PDB entry 1UVM | X-ray diffraction, 2.00 A resolution | chains A and D

Chain A:
Molecule: RNA-directed RNA polymerase
From: Pseudomonas phage phi6
Notes: EC 2.7.7.48
Reference sequence: P11124 (RDRP_BPPH6); residues 1-664 here correspond to UniProt positions 2-665 (UniProt number = residue number + 1)
Amino-acid sequence (664 residues; row label = number of the first residue in the row):
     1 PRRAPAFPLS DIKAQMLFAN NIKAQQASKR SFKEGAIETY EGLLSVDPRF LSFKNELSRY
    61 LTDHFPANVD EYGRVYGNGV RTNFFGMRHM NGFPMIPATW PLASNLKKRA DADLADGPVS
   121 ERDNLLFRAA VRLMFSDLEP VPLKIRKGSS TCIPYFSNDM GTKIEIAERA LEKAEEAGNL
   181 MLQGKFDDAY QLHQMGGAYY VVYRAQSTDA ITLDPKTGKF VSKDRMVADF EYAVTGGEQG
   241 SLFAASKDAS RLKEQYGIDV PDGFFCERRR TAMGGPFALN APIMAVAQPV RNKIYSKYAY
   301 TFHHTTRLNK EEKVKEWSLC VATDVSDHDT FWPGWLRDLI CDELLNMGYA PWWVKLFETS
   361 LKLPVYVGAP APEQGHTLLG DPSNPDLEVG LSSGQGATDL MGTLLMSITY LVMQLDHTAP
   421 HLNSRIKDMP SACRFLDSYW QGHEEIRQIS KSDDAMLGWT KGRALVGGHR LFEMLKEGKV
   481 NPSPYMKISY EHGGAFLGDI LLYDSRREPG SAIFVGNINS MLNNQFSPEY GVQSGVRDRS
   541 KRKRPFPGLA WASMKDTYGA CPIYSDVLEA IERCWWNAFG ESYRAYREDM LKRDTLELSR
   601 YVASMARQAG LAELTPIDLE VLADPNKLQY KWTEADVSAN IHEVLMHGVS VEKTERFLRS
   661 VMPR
Differences from the reference sequence: conflict Met456 (Ile457 in P11124)
Metal / ion sites: Mn2+: Asp454, Glu491, Ala495
Swiss-Prot annotation at these positions:
  - binding site (Mg(2+)): Asp453, Tyr490, Gly494

Chain D:
Molecule: 5-nt RNA strand
Sequence (5 nucleotides; each row starts with the number of its first residue):
     3 UUUCC

Chain A / chain D interface:
Contacting residue pairs - 27 pairs, chain A then chain D:
  Lys23(A) with U4(D), base contact; U5(D), base contact
  Ala27(A) with U5(D), base contact
  Arg30(A) with U4(D), base contact; U5(D), hydrogen bond to the base
  Ser149(A) with C7(D), hydrogen bond to the phosphate
  Ser150(A) with U5(D), sugar contact
  Phe156(A) with U5(D), base contact
  Asn158(A) with U3(D), base contact; U4(D), base contact
  Tyr200(A) with U5(D), base contact
  Val202(A) with U5(D), sugar contact
  Arg204(A) with C6(D), base contact
  Ala272(A) with C6(D), base contact
  Met273(A) with C6(D), hydrogen bond to the sugar
  Gly274(A) with C6(D), sugar contact
  Gly275(A) with C6(D), sugar contact
  Met284(A) with C7(D), phosphate contact
  Ser393(A) with C6(D), hydrogen bond to the base; C7(D), base contact
  Gly394(A) with C7(D), sugar contact
  Gln395(A) with C7(D), sugar contact
  Gln533(A) with U3(D), base contact
  Val536(A) with U3(D), sugar contact
  Lys543(A) with C6(D), salt bridge to the phosphate
  Asn626(A) with C7(D), base contact
  Gln629(A) with C7(D), base contact
Interface residues without a listed pair, chain A (30 interface residues in all): Ala24, Arg146, Gly148, Cys152, Arg291, Gly396, Tyr530

In short:
30 residues of chain A and 5 residues of chain D are in contact; the contacts include 4 hydrogen bonds and 1
salt bridge. Polar pairs include Arg30(A)-U5(D), Ser393(A)-C6(D) and Met273(A)-C6(D). UniProt lists 3
Mg2+-binding residues on chain A.
Chain A is RNA-directed RNA polymerase (Pseudomonas phage phi6) and chain D is a 5-nt RNA strand; the
structure, The structural basis for RNA specificity and Ca2 inhibition of an RNA-dependent RNA polymerase
phi6p2 with ..., was determined by X-ray diffraction (same publication as 1UVL, 1UVN, 1UVI, 1UVJ and 1UVK).
